7S4M - chains G and E of the 12 polymer chains in the assembly; structure by electron microscopy, 2.42 A resolution.

== Chain G ==
Name: Ammonia monooxygenase/methane monooxygenase, subunit C family protein
From: Methylocystis sp. ATCC 49242
Chain sequence (241 residues; numbered 16 to 256; the number before each row is that of its first residue):
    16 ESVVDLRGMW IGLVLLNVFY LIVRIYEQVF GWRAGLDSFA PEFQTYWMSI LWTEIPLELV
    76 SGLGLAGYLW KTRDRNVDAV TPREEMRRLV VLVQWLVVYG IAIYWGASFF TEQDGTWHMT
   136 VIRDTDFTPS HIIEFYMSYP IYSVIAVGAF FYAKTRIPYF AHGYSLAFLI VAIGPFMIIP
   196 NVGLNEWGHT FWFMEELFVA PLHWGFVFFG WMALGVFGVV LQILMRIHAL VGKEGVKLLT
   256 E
Metal / ion sites: Cu ion: D129, H133, H146
Small-molecule neighbours:
  - 1,2-dihexanoyl-sn-glycero-3-phosphocholine (HXG), molecule 1: G23, M24, G27, L80, Y83, T87, R102, V106, Q109, W110, V113, I160, Y167, R171
  - 1,2-dihexanoyl-sn-glycero-3-phosphocholine (HXG), molecule 2: A81, W85, F165, F166, K169, Y179, L184, I188

== Chain E ==
Name: Particulate methane monooxygenase alpha subunit
From: Methylocystis sp. ATCC 49242
Chain sequence (388 residues; row label = number of the first residue in the row):
    29 HGEKSQQAFL RMRTLNWYDV QWSKTTVNVN EEMVLSGKVH VFSAWPQAVA NPRVSFLNAG
    89 EPGPVLVRTA QFIGEQFAPR SVSLEIGKDY AFSINLRGRR AGRWHVHAQI NVEGGGPIIG
   149 PGQWIEIKGD MKDFTDPVTL LDGSTVDLEH YGISRVYAWH LPWMAVGAAW IFFWFVRKGI
   209 ITSYIRVAEG KADDVIGDDD RRIGAIVLAL TILATIVGYA VTNSTFPRTI PLQAGLQKPL
   269 TPIETEGTVG VGKENVTTEL NGGVYKVPGR ELTINVKVKN NTSQPLRLGE YTAAGLRFLN
   329 PDVFTTKPDF PDYLLADRGL SVDATPIAPG EAKEIVVKIQ DARWDIERLS DLAYDTDSQI
   389 GGLLFFFSPD GKRYASEIGG PVIPKFVA
Metal / ion sites: Cu ion: H29, H133, H135
Small-molecule neighbours: 1,2-dihexanoyl-sn-glycero-3-phosphocholine (HXG): T243, I244, Y247

== How chain G and chain E interact ==
Pairs across the interface (37):
  W47(G) - P90(E)
  W47(G) - R128(E)
  W47(G) - W132(E)
  L51(G) - P90(E)  hydrophobic
  D52(G) - H29(E)  salt bridge
  F54(G) - K32(E)
  F54(G) - S33(E)
  F54(G) - R376(E)
  T135(G) - E89(E)
  T135(G) - P90(E)
  T135(G) - G91(E)
  I137(G) - H29(E)
  I137(G) - P145(E)  hydrophobic
  I137(G) - I147(E)  hydrophobic
  D139(G) - H29(E)
  D139(G) - G30(E)
  D139(G) - S33(E)  hydrogen bond (backbone-side chain)
  M209(G) - E141(E)
  M209(G) - G142(E)
  M209(G) - G143(E)
  M209(G) - G144(E)
  E210(G) - V140(E)
  E210(G) - E141(E)
  E210(G) - G144(E)  hydrogen bond (side chain-backbone)
  L239(G) - I209(E)  hydrophobic
  L239(G) - Y212(E)
  M240(G) - Y212(E)  hydrogen bond (backbone-side chain)
  H243(G) - Y212(E)
  H243(G) - I213(E)
  H243(G) - E217(E)  salt bridge
  V251(G) - I213(E)  hydrophobic
  V251(G) - E217(E)
  K252(G) - E217(E)  salt bridge
  T255(G) - T210(E)
  T255(G) - I213(E)
  T255(G) - R214(E)
  E256(G) - R214(E)
Interface residues without a listed pair, chain G (19 interface residues in all): R138, L236, V246
Interface residues without a listed pair, chain E (26 interface residues in all): Q137, N139, K219

== Overview ==
The interface between chain G and chain E involves 19 residues on one side and 26 on the other, with 3
hydrogen bonds and 3 salt bridges. Polar pairs include D52(G)-H29(E), H243(G)-E217(E) and K252(G)-E217(E).
Bound to chain G: 1,2-dihexanoyl-sn-glycero-3-phosphocholine. Chain E binds
1,2-dihexanoyl-sn-glycero-3-phosphocholine.
Chain G is Ammonia monooxygenase/methane monooxygenase, subunit C family protein and chain E is Particulate
methane monooxygenase alpha subunit, both from Methylocystis sp. ATCC 49242; the structure, CryoEM structure
of Methylocystis sp. str. Rockwell pMMO in a POPC nanodisc at 2.42 Angstrom resolution, was determined by
electron microscopy, deposited together with 7S4H, 7S4I, 7S4J, 7S4K, 7S4L, 7T4O and 7T4P.
